PDB entry 8R3Q | X-ray diffraction, 1.88 A resolution | chains B and A

# Chain B (and A)
Molecule: transketolase
From: Plasmodium falciparum
Notes: chain A of this document is another copy of the same molecule, construct and numbering; everything in this record applies to it too
Reference sequence: C6KSV3 (C6KSV3_PLAF7); residues 1-672 here = UniProt positions 1-672
Sequence (687 residues; row label = number of the first residue in the row):
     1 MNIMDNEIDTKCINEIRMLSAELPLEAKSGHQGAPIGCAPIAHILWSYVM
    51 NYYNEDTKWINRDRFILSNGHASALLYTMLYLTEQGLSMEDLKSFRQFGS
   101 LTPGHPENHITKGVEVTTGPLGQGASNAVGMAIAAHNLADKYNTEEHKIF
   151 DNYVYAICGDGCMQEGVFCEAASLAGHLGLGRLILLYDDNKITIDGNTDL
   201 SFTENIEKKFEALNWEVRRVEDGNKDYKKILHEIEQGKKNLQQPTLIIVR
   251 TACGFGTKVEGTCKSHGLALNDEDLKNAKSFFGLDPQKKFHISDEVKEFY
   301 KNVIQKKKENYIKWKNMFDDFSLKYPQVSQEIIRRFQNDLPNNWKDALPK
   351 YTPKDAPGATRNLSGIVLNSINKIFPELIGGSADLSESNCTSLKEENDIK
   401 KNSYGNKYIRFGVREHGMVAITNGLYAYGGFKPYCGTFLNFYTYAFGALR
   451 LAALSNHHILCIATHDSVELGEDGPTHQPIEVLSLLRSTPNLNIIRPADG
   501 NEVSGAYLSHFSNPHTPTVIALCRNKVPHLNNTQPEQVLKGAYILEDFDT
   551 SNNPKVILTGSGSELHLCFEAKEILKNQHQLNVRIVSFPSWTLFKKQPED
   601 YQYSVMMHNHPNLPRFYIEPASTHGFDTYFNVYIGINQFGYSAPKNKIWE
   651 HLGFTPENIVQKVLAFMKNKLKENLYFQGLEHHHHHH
Not modelled in the structure: 1-4, 675-687 (chain A: 1-5, 677-687)
Construct notes: expression tag (673-687)
Bound ions: Mg2+: D160, N190, I192 (together with thiamine diphosphate)
Residues lining bound ligands:
  - thiamine diphosphate (TPP), molecule 1: A34, H71, G119, P120, L121, G159, D160, G161, E165, N190, I192, T193, I194, H266
  - thiamine diphosphate (TPP), molecule 2: A383, D384, L385, V413, E415, F438, F441, Y444, H477

# How chain B and chain A interact
Residue-residue contacts (186):
  S29(B) - E472(A)
  R96(B) - E472(A)
  R96(B) - D473(A)  salt bridge
  R96(B) - S642(A)
  R96(B) - A643(A)
  R96(B) - P644(A)
  Q97(B) - S642(A)
  F98(B) - Y641(A)  hydrophobic
  F98(B) - S642(A)
  F98(B) - A643(A)
  F98(B) - H651(A)
  P103(B) - S642(A)
  G104(B) - S642(A)  hydrogen bond (backbone-side chain)
  H105(B) - D473(A)  hydrogen bond (side chain-backbone)
  H105(B) - H477(A)
  E107(B) - P475(A)
  T117(B) - T476(A)
  T118(B) - T476(A)
  G119(B) - H477(A)
  P120(B) - F441(A)  hydrophobic
  P120(B) - Y444(A)
  P120(B) - T476(A)
  L121(B) - V413(A)  hydrophobic
  L121(B) - Y444(A)  hydrogen bond (backbone-side chain)
  Q123(B) - Y444(A)  hydrogen bond
  G161(B) - V413(A)
  Q164(B) - E170(A)
  Q164(B) - G412(A)
  Q164(B) - V413(A)  hydrogen bond (side chain-backbone)
  Q164(B) - R414(A)
  E165(B) - E170(A)
  E165(B) - V413(A)
  E165(B) - E415(A)
  E165(B) - Y444(A)
  G166(B) - G166(A)
  G166(B) - E170(A)  hydrogen bond (backbone-side chain)
  C169(B) - C169(A)  hydrophobic
  E170(B) - Q164(A)
  E170(B) - E165(A)
  E170(B) - G166(A)  hydrogen bond (side chain-backbone)
  S173(B) - E204(A)  hydrogen bond
  H177(B) - D199(A)
  H177(B) - L200(A)  hydrogen bond (side chain-backbone)
  H177(B) - S201(A)
  H177(B) - F202(A)
  H177(B) - T203(A)  hydrogen bond
  T193(B) - D384(A)  hydrogen bond
  I194(B) - D384(A)  hydrogen bond (backbone-side chain)
  I194(B) - L385(A)  hydrophobic
  D195(B) - D384(A)  hydrogen bond (backbone-side chain)
  D195(B) - L385(A)  hydrogen bond (side chain-backbone)
  D195(B) - S386(A)  hydrogen bond
  D195(B) - R410(A)  salt bridge
  D199(B) - H177(A)  hydrogen bond (backbone-side chain)
  L200(B) - H177(A)  hydrogen bond (backbone-side chain)
  L200(B) - D398(A)
  L200(B) - R410(A)
  S201(B) - H177(A)
  S201(B) - R410(A)
  S201(B) - G412(A)
  S201(B) - R414(A)  hydrogen bond (backbone-side chain)
  F202(B) - H177(A)
  F202(B) - R414(A)
  T203(B) - H177(A)  hydrogen bond
  E204(B) - S173(A)  hydrogen bond
  E204(B) - A212(A)
  E204(B) - L213(A)
  N205(B) - A212(A)  hydrogen bond (backbone-backbone)
  K208(B) - K208(A)
  K208(B) - E211(A)  salt bridge
  K208(B) - A212(A)
  K209(B) - A212(A)
  E211(B) - K208(A)  salt bridge
  A212(B) - E204(A)
  A212(B) - N205(A)  hydrogen bond (backbone-backbone)
  A212(B) - K208(A)
  A212(B) - K209(A)
  L213(B) - E204(A)
  D384(B) - T193(A)  hydrogen bond
  D384(B) - I194(A)  hydrogen bond (side chain-backbone)
  D384(B) - D195(A)  hydrogen bond (side chain-backbone)
  L385(B) - I194(A)  hydrophobic
  L385(B) - D195(A)  hydrogen bond (backbone-side chain)
  S386(B) - D195(A)  hydrogen bond
  D398(B) - L200(A)
  R410(B) - D195(A)  salt bridge
  R410(B) - L200(A)
  R410(B) - S201(A)
  G412(B) - Q164(A)
  G412(B) - S201(A)
  V413(B) - L121(A)  hydrophobic
  V413(B) - G161(A)
  V413(B) - Q164(A)  hydrogen bond (backbone-side chain)
  V413(B) - E165(A)
  R414(B) - Q164(A)
  R414(B) - S201(A)  hydrogen bond (side chain-backbone)
  R414(B) - F202(A)
  E415(B) - E165(A)
  N440(B) - R450(A)  hydrogen bond
  F441(B) - P120(A)  hydrophobic
  T443(B) - T443(A)
  T443(B) - F446(A)
  Y444(B) - P120(A)
  Y444(B) - L121(A)  hydrogen bond (side chain-backbone)
  Y444(B) - Q123(A)  hydrogen bond
  Y444(B) - E165(A)
  Y444(B) - G447(A)
  F446(B) - T443(A)
  F446(B) - E481(A)
  G447(B) - Y444(A)
  R450(B) - N440(A)  hydrogen bond
  R450(B) - P475(A)  hydrogen bond (side chain-backbone)
  R450(B) - T476(A)
  R450(B) - Q478(A)  hydrogen bond (side chain-backbone)
  R450(B) - P479(A)
  R450(B) - I480(A)
  R450(B) - E481(A)  salt bridge
  R450(B) - F639(A)
  A453(B) - F639(A)
  L454(B) - P475(A)
  L454(B) - T476(A)
  L454(B) - F639(A)  hydrophobic
  E472(B) - S29(A)
  E472(B) - R96(A)
  D473(B) - H31(A)
  D473(B) - R96(A)  salt bridge
  D473(B) - H105(A)  hydrogen bond (backbone-side chain)
  P475(B) - E107(A)
  P475(B) - R450(A)  hydrogen bond (backbone-side chain)
  T476(B) - H105(A)
  T476(B) - T117(A)
  T476(B) - T118(A)
  T476(B) - P120(A)
  T476(B) - R450(A)
  T476(B) - L454(A)
  H477(B) - H105(A)
  H477(B) - G119(A)
  Q478(B) - R450(A)  hydrogen bond (backbone-side chain)
  P479(B) - R450(A)
  I480(B) - R450(A)
  I480(B) - P490(A)  hydrophobic
  E481(B) - F446(A)
  E481(B) - R450(A)  salt bridge
  E481(B) - L485(A)
  E481(B) - S488(A)
  E481(B) - T489(A)
  S484(B) - S484(A)
  S484(B) - S488(A)  hydrogen bond
  S484(B) - H624(A)
  L485(B) - E481(A)
  L485(B) - L485(A)  hydrophobic
  S488(B) - E481(A)
  S488(B) - S484(A)  hydrogen bond
  S488(B) - S622(A)
  S488(B) - H624(A)
  T489(B) - E481(A)
  P490(B) - I480(A)  hydrophobic
  P490(B) - Q638(A)
  P490(B) - F639(A)
  W591(B) - H624(A)
  S622(B) - S488(A)
  H624(B) - S484(A)
  H624(B) - S488(A)
  H624(B) - W591(A)
  H624(B) - H624(A)  hydrogen bond (side chain-backbone)
  H624(B) - G625(A)
  G625(B) - H624(A)
  G625(B) - G625(A)
  D627(B) - T628(A)  hydrogen bond
  T628(B) - D627(A)  hydrogen bond
  Q638(B) - P490(A)
  F639(B) - R450(A)
  F639(B) - A453(A)
  F639(B) - L454(A)
  F639(B) - P490(A)
  Y641(B) - F98(A)  hydrophobic
  S642(B) - R96(A)
  S642(B) - Q97(A)
  S642(B) - F98(A)
  S642(B) - P103(A)
  S642(B) - G104(A)  hydrogen bond (side chain-backbone)
  A643(B) - R96(A)
  A643(B) - F98(A)  hydrophobic
  P644(B) - R96(A)
  P644(B) - Q97(A)
  H651(B) - F98(A)
Interface residues without a listed pair, chain B (90 interface residues in all): H31, L174, F411, H416, L451, R487, N637, K647
Interface residues without a listed pair, chain A (90 interface residues in all): L174, F411, H416, L451, R487, N637, K647

# In short
The chain B/chain A interface involves 90 residues from each chain, with 44 hydrogen bonds and 8 salt bridges.
Among the polar pairs are R96(B)-D473(A), D195(B)-R410(A) and K208(B)-E211(A). Ligands of chain B: thiamine
diphosphate. D160(B), N190(B) and I192(B) form the Mg2+ site.
Chain B and chain A are both transketolase (Plasmodium falciparum); the structure, Transketolase from
Plasmodium falciparum in complex with thiamin pyrophosphate, was determined by X-ray diffraction together with
8R3O, 8R3P, 8R3R and 8R3S from the same study.
